Entry 5V0A (X-ray diffraction, 2.38 A resolution); this record covers chains Z and A of the 3 polymer chains in the assembly.

Chain Z:
Protein: Exonuclease 1
From: Homo sapiens
Notes: EC 3.1.-.-
UniProtKB: Q9UQ84 (EXO1_HUMAN); numbering as in UniProt (aligned over 1-352)
Chain sequence (358 residues; row label = number of the first residue in the row):
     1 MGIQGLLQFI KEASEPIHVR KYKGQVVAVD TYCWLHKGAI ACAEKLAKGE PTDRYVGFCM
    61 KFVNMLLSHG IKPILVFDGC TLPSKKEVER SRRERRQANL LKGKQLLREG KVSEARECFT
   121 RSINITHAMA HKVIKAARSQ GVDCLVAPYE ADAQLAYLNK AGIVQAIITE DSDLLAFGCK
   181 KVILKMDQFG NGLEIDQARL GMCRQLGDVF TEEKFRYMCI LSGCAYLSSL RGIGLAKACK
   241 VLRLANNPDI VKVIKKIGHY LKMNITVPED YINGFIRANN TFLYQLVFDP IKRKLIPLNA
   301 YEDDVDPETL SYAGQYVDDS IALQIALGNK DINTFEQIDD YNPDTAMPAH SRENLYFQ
Unresolved in the structure: 1, 346-354, 357-358
Construct notes: engineered mutation Ala225 (Asp in Q9UQ84); expression tag (353-358)
UniProt features mapped onto this chain:
  - binding site (Mg(2+)): Asp30, Asp78, Glu150, Asp152, Asp171, Asp173, Asp270
  - natural variant: Glu109 (E109K: Abrogates exonuclease activity)
  - mutagenesis: Asp78 (D78A: Abrogates double-stranded DNA exonuclease activity and endonuclease activity against 5'-overhanging flap structures. Also reduces DNA-binding to 5'-overhanging flap structures), Asp173 (D173A: Abrogates double-stranded DNA exonuclease activity and endonuclease activity against 5'-overhanging flap structures. No effect on DNA-binding to 5'-overhanging flap structures)
Bound ions: Mn2+ site 1 near Cys80 (its only coordinating residue here); Mn2+ site 2: Asp152, Asp171, Asp173 (shared with 1 residue of chain B); Mn2+ site 3: Asp152 (together with 2'-deoxyadenosine-5'-monophosphate) (shared with 1 residue of chain B); Na+: Ser222, Ser229, Ile233 (shared with DA5(A) of chain A); Mn2+ site 4 near Asp303 (its only coordinating residue here)
Ligand contacts: 2'-deoxyadenosine-5'-monophosphate (D5M): Tyr32, His36, Asp78, Lys85, Arg92, Arg96, Asp152
From the paper describing this entry:
  - mutagenesis - Y32A (20-fold), H36A (150-fold): decreased catalytic activity (citing earlier work)
  - catalytic residues: Asp30, Asp78, Asp152, Asp171, Asp173 (by similarity / conservation)

Chain A:
Molecule: 13-nt DNA strand
Sequence (13 nucleotides; numbered 1 to 13; the number before each row is that of its first residue):
     1 CGCTAGTCGT CAT
Bound ions: Na+: DA5 (shared with Ser222(Z), Ser229(Z), Ile233(Z) of chain Z); Mn2+ near DC11 (its only coordinating residue here)

Chain Z / chain A interface:
Pairs across the interface (27):
  Lys37(Z) - DT10(A)  hydrogen bond to the phosphate
  Lys37(Z) - DC11(A)  salt bridge to the phosphate
  Ile40(Z) - DT10(A)  base contact
  Ile40(Z) - DC11(A)  sugar contact
  Ala41(Z) - DC11(A)  phosphate contact
  Arg54(Z) - DA12(A)  sugar contact
  Arg54(Z) - DT13(A)  salt bridge to the phosphate
  Phe58(Z) - DC11(A)  phosphate contact
  Phe58(Z) - DA12(A)  phosphate contact
  Lys61(Z) - DA12(A)  salt bridge to the phosphate
  Arg95(Z) - DC8(A)  base contact
  Arg95(Z) - DG9(A)  hydrogen bond to the base
  Glu117(Z) - DG9(A)  phosphate contact
  Arg121(Z) - DC8(A)  base contact
  Ser229(Z) - DA5(A)  hydrogen bond to the phosphate
  Leu230(Z) - DA5(A)  phosphate contact
  Arg231(Z) - DA5(A)  sugar contact
  Gly232(Z) - DT4(A)  phosphate contact
  Gly232(Z) - DA5(A)  hydrogen bond to the phosphate
  Ile233(Z) - DT4(A)  phosphate contact
  Ile233(Z) - DA5(A)  phosphate contact
  Gly234(Z) - DT4(A)  hydrogen bond to the phosphate
  Leu235(Z) - DT4(A)  phosphate contact
  Ala236(Z) - DC3(A)  phosphate contact
  Ala236(Z) - DT4(A)  hydrogen bond to the phosphate
  Lys237(Z) - DC3(A)  phosphate contact
  Lys237(Z) - DT4(A)  hydrogen bond to the phosphate
Also at the interface, not in a pair above, chain Z (20 interface residues in all): Thr120, Gln205
Also at the interface, not in a pair above, chain A (10 interface residues in all): DG6

Summary:
The interface between chain Z and chain A involves 20 residues on one side and 10 on the other, with 7
hydrogen bonds and 3 salt bridges. Among the polar pairs are Arg95(Z)-DG9(A), Lys37(Z)-DT10(A) and
Ser229(Z)-DA5(A). The paper reports catalytic residues Asp30(Z), Asp78(Z) and Asp152(Z) among others; Y32A and
H36A of chain Z reduce catalytic activity.
Chain Z is Exonuclease 1 (Homo sapiens) and chain A is a 13-nt DNA strand; the structure, Crystal structure of
human exonuclease 1 Exo1 (D225A) in complex with 5' recessed-end DNA (rVIII), was determined by X-ray
diffraction (same publication as 5UZV, 5V04, 5V05, 5V06, 5V07, 5V08 and 4 further entries).
